PDB entry 4WU8 | X-ray diffraction, 2.45 A resolution | chains I and F of the 10 polymer chains in the assembly

Chain I:
Molecule: 145-nt DNA strand
Sequence (145 nucleotides; row label = number of the first residue in the row; numbers below 1 keep their minus sign (DA-72 is residue -72)):
   -72 ATCAATATCCACCTGCAGATACTACCAAAAGTGTATTTGGAAACTGCTCC
   -22 ATCAAAAGGCATGTTCAGCTGAATCAGCTGAACATGCCTTTTGATGGAGC
    28 AGTTTCCAAATACACTTTTGGTAGTATCTGCAGGTGGATATTGAT
Bound ions: Pt ion near DG-14 (its only coordinating residue here)
Ligand contacts:
  - CX3 ([2-(3-{bis[2-(amino-kappaN)ethyl]amino-kappaN}propyl)-1H-benzo[de]isoquinoline-1,3(2H)-dionato(2-)]platinum(1+)), molecule 1: DG-15, DG-14, DC-13
  - CX3, molecule 2: DG13, DC14, DC15

Chain F:
Protein: Histone H4
Source organism: Xenopus laevis
UniProt: P62799 (H4_XENLA); residues 1-102 here correspond to UniProt positions 2-103 (UniProt number = residue number + 1)
Chain sequence (102 residues; numbered 1 to 102; the number before each row is that of its first residue):
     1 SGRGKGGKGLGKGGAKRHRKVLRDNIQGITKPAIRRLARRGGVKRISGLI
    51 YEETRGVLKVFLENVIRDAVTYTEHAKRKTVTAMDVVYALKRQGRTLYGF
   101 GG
Disordered / not traced: 1-15
Curated features (UniProtKB/Swiss-Prot):
  - DNA-binding region: Lys16 to Lys20
  - modified residue: Ser1 (N-acetylserine), Arg3 (Asymmetric dimethylarginine), Lys5 (N6-(2-hydroxyisobutyryl)lysine), Lys8 (N6-(2-hydroxyisobutyryl)lysine), Lys12 (N6-(2-hydroxyisobutyryl)lysine), Lys16 (N6-(2-hydroxyisobutyryl)lysine), Lys20 (N6,N6,N6-trimethyllysine), Lys31 (N6-(2-hydroxyisobutyryl)lysine), Lys44 (N6-(2-hydroxyisobutyryl)lysine), Ser47 (Phosphoserine), Tyr51 (Phosphotyrosine), Lys59 (N6-(2-hydroxyisobutyryl)lysine), Lys77 (N6-(2-hydroxyisobutyryl)lysine), Lys79 (N6-(2-hydroxyisobutyryl)lysine), Tyr88 (Phosphotyrosine), Lys91 (N6-(2-hydroxyisobutyryl)lysine)
  - cross-link (Glycyl lysine isopeptide (Lys-Gly)): Lys31 (interchain with G-Cter in UFM1), Lys91 (interchain with G-Cter in ubiquitin)

Interface between chain I and chain F:
Residue-residue contacts - 12 pairs, chain I then chain F:
  DT6(I) with Arg45(F), base contact
  DG7(I) with Arg45(F), hydrogen bond to the sugar; Ile46(F), sugar contact; Ser47(F), phosphate contact; Gly48(F), hydrogen bond to the phosphate
  DA8(I) with Arg35(F), salt bridge to the phosphate; Arg45(F), phosphate contact; Ile46(F), hydrogen bond to the phosphate
  DG26(I) with Lys79(F), phosphate contact
  DC27(I) with Arg78(F), phosphate contact; Lys79(F), hydrogen bond to the phosphate; Thr80(F), hydrogen bond to the phosphate
Interface residues without a listed pair, chain I (7 interface residues in all): DA9, DA28
Interface residues without a listed pair, chain F (11 interface residues in all): Arg39, Lys44, Lys77

Overview:
7 residues of chain I and 11 residues of chain F are in contact, with 5 hydrogen bonds and 1 salt bridge.
Among the polar pairs are DG7(I)-Arg45(F), DG7(I)-Gly48(F) and DA8(I)-Ile46(F). Chain I binds compound CX3.
From UniProt: a DNA-binding region on chain F.
Chain I is a 145-nt DNA strand and chain F is Histone H4 (Xenopus laevis); the structure, Structure of
trPtNAP-NCP145, was determined by X-ray diffraction together with 4WU9 from the same study.
